Entry 8FYH (electron microscopy, 3.40 A resolution); this record covers chains A and G of the 13 polymer chains in the assembly.

[Chain A (and G)]
Protein: Histone-lysine N-methyltransferase EZH2
Organism: Homo sapiens
Notes: EC 2.1.1.356; chain G of this document is another copy of the same molecule, construct and numbering; everything in this record applies to it too
Reference sequence: Q15910 (EZH2_HUMAN), isoform Q15910-2; residues 1-751 here = UniProt positions 1-751
Amino-acid sequence (751 residues; numbered 1 to 751; the number before each row is that of its first residue):
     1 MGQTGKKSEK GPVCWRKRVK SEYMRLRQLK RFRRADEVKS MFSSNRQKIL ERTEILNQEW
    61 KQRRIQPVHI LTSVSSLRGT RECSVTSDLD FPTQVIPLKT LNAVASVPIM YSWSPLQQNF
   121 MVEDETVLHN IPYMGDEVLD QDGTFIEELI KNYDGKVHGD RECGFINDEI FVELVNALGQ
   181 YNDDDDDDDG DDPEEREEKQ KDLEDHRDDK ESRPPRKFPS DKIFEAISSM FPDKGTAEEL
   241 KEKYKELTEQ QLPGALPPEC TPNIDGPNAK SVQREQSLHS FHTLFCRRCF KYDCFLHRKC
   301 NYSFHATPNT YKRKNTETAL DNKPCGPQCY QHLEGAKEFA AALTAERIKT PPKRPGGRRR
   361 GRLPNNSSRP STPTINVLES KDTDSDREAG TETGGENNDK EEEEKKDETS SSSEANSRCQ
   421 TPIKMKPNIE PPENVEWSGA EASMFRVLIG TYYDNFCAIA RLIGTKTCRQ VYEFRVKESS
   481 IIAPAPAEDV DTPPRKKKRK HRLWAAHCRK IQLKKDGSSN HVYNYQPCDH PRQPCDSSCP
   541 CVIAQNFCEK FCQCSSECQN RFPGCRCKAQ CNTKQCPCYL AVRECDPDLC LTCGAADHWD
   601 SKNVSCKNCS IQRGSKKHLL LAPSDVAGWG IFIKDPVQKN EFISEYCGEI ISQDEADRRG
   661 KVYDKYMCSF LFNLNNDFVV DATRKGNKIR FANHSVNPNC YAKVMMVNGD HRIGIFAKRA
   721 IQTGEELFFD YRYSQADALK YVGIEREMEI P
Disordered / not traced: 1-21, 125-164, 180-220, 232-237, 251-256, 349-425, 483-519, 743-751
Metal / ion sites: Zn2+ site 1: C286, C289, C294, H297; Zn2+ site 2: C528, H530, C535, C539; Zn2+ site 3: C528, C541, C548, C552; Zn2+ site 4: C535, C548, C554, C558; Zn2+ site 5: C565, C567, C571, C576; Zn2+ site 6: C565, C578, C585, C590; Zn2+ site 7: C571, C585, C593, C606
Curated features (UniProtKB/Swiss-Prot):
  - region: K39 to V68 (Interaction with EED)
  - modified residue (Phosphoserine): S21, S76
  - glycosylation: S75 (O-linked (GlcNAc) serine)
  - cross-link: K634 (Glycyl lysine isopeptide (Lys-Gly) (interchain with G-Cter in SUMO2))
  - natural variant: P132 (P132S: In WVS), Y133 (Y133C: In WVS), M134 (M134T: In WVS), Y153 (deletion: In WVS), K156 (K156E: In WVS), D185 (D185H: Decreased histone methyltransferase activity), H279 (H279R: In WVS), C571 (C571W: Found in a patient with myelodysplastic syndrome and myelodysplastic-myeloproliferative neoplasms), K740 (E740K: In WVS; uncertain significance; this construct carries the variant)
  - mutagenesis: S21 (S21A: Enhances methyltransferase activity towards 'Lys-27' of histone H3 and abrogates phosphorylation by PKB/AKT1 ...), S75 (S75A: Reduced protein stability)
From the paper describing this entry:
  - self-association interface (contacts with another copy of this molecule); pairs are residue here / residue on that copy: G564-Q575 (hydrogen bond), R566-A569 (hydrogen bond), R566-T573 (hydrogen bond), K568-K568 (hydrophobic contact)
  - conformationally variable residues (helix shift, order/disorder transition): K500 to D516, A738 to V742
  - mutagenesis - R566A/K568A/Q575A: unchanged binding to G4 RNA
  - mutagenesis - R566Y/K568Y/Q575Y: increased binding to G4 RNAs
  - mutagenesis - R566Y/K568Y/Q575Y: unchanged binding to dsDNA

[Chain A / chain G interface]
Pairs across the interface (26; chain A residue first):
  P563(A) - K574(G)
  G564(A) - Q575(G)  hydrogen bond (backbone-side chain)
  R566(A) - C567(G)
  R566(A) - K568(G)  hydrogen bond (backbone-backbone)
  R566(A) - A569(G)  hydrogen bond (side chain-backbone)
  R566(A) - Q570(G)
  R566(A) - C571(G)
  R566(A) - T573(G)  hydrogen bond
  R566(A) - Q575(G)
  C567(A) - R566(G)
  K568(A) - R566(G)  hydrogen bond (backbone-backbone)
  K568(A) - K568(G)
  A569(A) - R566(G)  hydrogen bond (backbone-side chain)
  Q570(A) - R566(G)
  C571(A) - R566(G)
  T573(A) - R566(G)  hydrogen bond
  K574(A) - P563(G)
  Q575(A) - P563(G)
  Q575(A) - G564(G)  hydrogen bond (side chain-backbone)
  Q575(A) - C565(G)
  Q575(A) - R566(G)
  Q575(A) - P577(G)
  Q575(A) - L589(G)
  C576(A) - R566(G)
  P577(A) - Q575(G)
  L589(A) - Q575(G)
Other interface residues (no listed pair), chain A (17 interface residues in all): C565, N572, L580
Other interface residues (no listed pair), chain G (17 interface residues in all): R561, N572, C576

[Summary]
The chain A/chain G interface involves 17 residues from each chain, with 8 hydrogen bonds. Among the polar
pairs are G564(A)-Q575(G), R566(A)-A569(G) and R566(A)-T573(G). UniProt lists 2 mutagenesis sites on chain A.
The paper reports that R566Y/K568Y/Q575Y of chain A increase binding to G4 RNAs; conformational variability at
K500(A) and A738(A).
Chain A and chain G are both Histone-lysine N-methyltransferase EZH2 (Homo sapiens); the structure, G4
RNA-mediated PRC2 dimer, was determined by electron microscopy.
